6DV6 - chains B and O of the 15 polymer chains in the assembly; structure by electron microscopy, 3.90 A resolution.

Chain B (and O):
Name: Protein InvG
From: Salmonella enterica subsp. enterica serovar Typhimurium
Notes: chain O of this document is another copy of the same molecule, construct and numbering; everything in this record applies to it too
UniProt: P35672 (INVG_SALTY); residues 1-562 here = UniProt positions 1-562
Chain sequence (562 residues; each row starts with the number of its first residue):
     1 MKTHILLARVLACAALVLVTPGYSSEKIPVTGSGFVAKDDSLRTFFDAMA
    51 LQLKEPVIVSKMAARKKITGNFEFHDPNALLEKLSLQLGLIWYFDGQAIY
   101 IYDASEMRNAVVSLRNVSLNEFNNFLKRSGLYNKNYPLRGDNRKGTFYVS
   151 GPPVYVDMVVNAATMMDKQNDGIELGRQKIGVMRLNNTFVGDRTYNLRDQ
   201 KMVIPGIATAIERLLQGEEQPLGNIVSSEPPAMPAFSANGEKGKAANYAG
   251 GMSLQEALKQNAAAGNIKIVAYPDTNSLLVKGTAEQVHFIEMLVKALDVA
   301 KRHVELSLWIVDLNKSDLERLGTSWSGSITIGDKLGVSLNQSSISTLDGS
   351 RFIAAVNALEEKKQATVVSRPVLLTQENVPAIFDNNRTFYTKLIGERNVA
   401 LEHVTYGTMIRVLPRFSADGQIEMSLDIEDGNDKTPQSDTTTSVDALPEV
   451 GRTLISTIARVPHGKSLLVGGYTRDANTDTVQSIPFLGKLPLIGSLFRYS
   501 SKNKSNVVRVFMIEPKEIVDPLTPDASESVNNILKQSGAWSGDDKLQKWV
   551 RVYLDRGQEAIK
Unresolved in the structure: 1-175, 228-251, 558-562

Chain B / chain O interface:
Residue-residue contacts (11; chain B residue first):
  Ile394(B) with Asn340(O); Gln341(O)
  Ser537(B) with Asn477(O), hydrogen bond (backbone-side chain)
  Gly538(B) with Asn477(O), hydrogen bond (backbone-side chain)
  Ala539(B) with Asn477(O)
  Ser541(B) with Asn506(O), hydrogen bond
  Leu546(B) with Gln364(O)
  Gln547(B) with Asn506(O); Val508(O)
  Val550(B) with Val508(O), hydrophobic
  Arg551(B) with Asp475(O), salt bridge
Other interface residues (no listed pair), chain B (13 interface residues in all): Leu534, Asp544, Tyr553, Leu554
Other interface residues (no listed pair), chain O (13 interface residues in all): Leu313, Lys315, Thr473, Lys504, Val510, Met512

In short:
Chain B and chain O each contribute 13 residues to their interface, with 3 hydrogen bonds and 1 salt bridge.
Polar contacts include Arg551(B)-Asp475(O), Ser537(B)-Asn477(O) and Gly538(B)-Asn477(O).
Both chains are Protein InvG (Salmonella enterica subsp. enterica serovar Typhimurium). Entry 6DV6 (Structure
of the Salmonella SPI-1 type III secretion injectisome secretin InvG (residues 176-end) in the open ...) was
determined by electron microscopy, deposited together with 6DUZ, 6DV3 and 6DWB.
